Entry 4FP9 (X-ray diffraction, 2.90 A resolution); this record covers chains C and E of the 8 polymer chains in the assembly.

[Chain C]
Molecule: methyltransferase NSUN4
From: Homo sapiens
Notes: EC 2.1.1.-
Reference sequence: Q96CB9 (NSUN4_HUMAN); residues 26-384 here = UniProt positions 26-384
Chain sequence (360 residues; row label = number of the first residue in the row):
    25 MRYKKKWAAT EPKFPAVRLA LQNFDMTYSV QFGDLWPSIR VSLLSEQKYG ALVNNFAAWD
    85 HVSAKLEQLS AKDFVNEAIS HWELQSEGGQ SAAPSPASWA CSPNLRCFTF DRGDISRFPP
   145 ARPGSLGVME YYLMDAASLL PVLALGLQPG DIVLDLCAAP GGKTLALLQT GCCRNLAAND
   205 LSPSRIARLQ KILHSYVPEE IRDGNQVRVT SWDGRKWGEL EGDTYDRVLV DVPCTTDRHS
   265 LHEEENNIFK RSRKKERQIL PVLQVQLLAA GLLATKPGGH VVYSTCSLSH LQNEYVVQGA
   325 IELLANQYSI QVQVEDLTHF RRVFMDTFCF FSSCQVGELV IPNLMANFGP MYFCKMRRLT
Disordered / not traced: 25-38, 110-117
Differences from the reference sequence: expression tag (25)
UniProt features mapped onto this chain:
  - active site: C310 (Nucleophile)
  - binding site (S-adenosyl-L-methionine): G185, G186, K187, D204, R209, D237, G238, D255
  - modified residue: S206 (Phosphoserine)
  - mutagenesis: V65 (V65R: Disrupts complex with MTERFD2; when associated with A-136, R-139 and A-141), R136 (R136A: Disrupts complex with MTERFD2; when associated with R-65, R-139 and A-141), I139 (I139R: Disrupts complex with MTERFD2; when associated with R-65, A-136, and A-141), R141 (R141A: Disrupts complex with MTERFD2; when associated with R-65, A-136 and R-139), C258 (C258W: Abolished methyltransferase activity; when associated with W-310), C310 (C310W: Abolished methyltransferase activity; when associated with W-258)
Residues lining bound ligands: S-adenosylmethionine (SAM): D179, L180, C181, A182, A183, P184, G185, G186, K187, N203, D204, L205, S206, R209, W236, D237, G238, R239, D255, V256, P257, L287, L291

[Chain E]
Molecule: mTERF domain-containing protein 2
From: Homo sapiens
Reference sequence: Q7Z6M4 (MTER2_HUMAN); numbering as in UniProt (aligned over 47-381)
Chain sequence (335 residues; numbered 47 to 381; the number before each row is that of its first residue):
    47 SNGGVIEELS CVRSNNYVQE PECRRNLVQC LLEKQGTPVV QGSLELERVM SSLLDMGFSN
   107 AHINELLSVR RGASLQQLLD IISEFILLGL NPEPVCVVLK KSPQLLKLPI MQMRKRSSYL
   167 QKLGLGEGKL KRVLYCCPEI FTMRQQDIND TVRLLKEKCL FTVQQVTKIL HSCPSVLRED
   227 LGQLEYKFQY AYFRMGIKHP DIVKSEYLQY SLTKIKQRHI YLERLGRYQT PDKKGQTQIP
   287 NPLLKDILRV SEAEFLARTA CTSVEEFQVF KKLLAREEEE SESSTSDDKR ASLDEDEDDD
   347 DEEDNDEDDN DEDDDDEDDD EAEDNDEDED DDEEE
Disordered / not traced: 47-82, 328-381
UniProt features mapped onto this chain:
  - region: V310 to S327 (Dimerization with NSUN4)

[Interface between chain C and chain E]
Residue-residue contacts (28):
  P61(C) - L271(E)
  P61(C) - R273(E)
  R64(C) - E269(E)  hydrogen bond (side chain-backbone)
  R64(C) - R270(E)  hydrogen bond (side chain-backbone)
  R64(C) - L271(E)
  R64(C) - G272(E)
  V65(C) - R270(E)
  V65(C) - L271(E)  hydrophobic
  L68(C) - R270(E)  hydrogen bond (backbone-side chain)
  S69(C) - R270(E)  hydrogen bond
  E70(C) - R322(E)  salt bridge
  R136(C) - E311(E)  salt bridge
  G137(C) - V315(E)
  G137(C) - K318(E)  hydrogen bond (backbone-side chain)
  I139(C) - V315(E)  hydrophobic
  I139(C) - K318(E)
  I139(C) - L319(E)
  I139(C) - R322(E)  hydrogen bond (backbone-side chain)
  R141(C) - R322(E)
  R141(C) - E326(E)  salt bridge
  N367(C) - E312(E)  hydrogen bond
  L368(C) - E312(E)
  L368(C) - V315(E)
  L368(C) - F316(E)  hydrophobic
  L368(C) - L319(E)  hydrophobic
  M369(C) - E311(E)
  M369(C) - E312(E)
  M369(C) - V315(E)  hydrophobic
Also at the interface, not in a pair above, chain C (15 interface residues in all): S62, D138
Also at the interface, not in a pair above, chain E (15 interface residues in all): Y267, E323

[In short]
Chain C and chain E each contribute 15 residues to their interface; the contacts include 7 hydrogen bonds and
3 salt bridges. Polar pairs include E70(C)-R322(E), R136(C)-E311(E) and R141(C)-E326(E). Bound to chain C:
S-adenosylmethionine.
Here chain C is methyltransferase NSUN4 and chain E is mTERF domain-containing protein 2, both from Homo
sapiens. Entry 4FP9 (Human MTERF4-NSUN4 protein complex) was determined by X-ray diffraction.
